Entry 8UCM (electron microscopy, 3.14 A resolution); this record covers chains a and h of the 10 polymer chains in the assembly.

[Chain a]
Molecule: Cytochrome c oxidase subunit 1
Organism: Komagataella pastoris
UniProtKB: F2R0K8 (F2R0K8_KOMPC); numbering as in UniProt (aligned over 1-535)
Amino-acid sequence (535 residues; row label = number of the first residue in the row):
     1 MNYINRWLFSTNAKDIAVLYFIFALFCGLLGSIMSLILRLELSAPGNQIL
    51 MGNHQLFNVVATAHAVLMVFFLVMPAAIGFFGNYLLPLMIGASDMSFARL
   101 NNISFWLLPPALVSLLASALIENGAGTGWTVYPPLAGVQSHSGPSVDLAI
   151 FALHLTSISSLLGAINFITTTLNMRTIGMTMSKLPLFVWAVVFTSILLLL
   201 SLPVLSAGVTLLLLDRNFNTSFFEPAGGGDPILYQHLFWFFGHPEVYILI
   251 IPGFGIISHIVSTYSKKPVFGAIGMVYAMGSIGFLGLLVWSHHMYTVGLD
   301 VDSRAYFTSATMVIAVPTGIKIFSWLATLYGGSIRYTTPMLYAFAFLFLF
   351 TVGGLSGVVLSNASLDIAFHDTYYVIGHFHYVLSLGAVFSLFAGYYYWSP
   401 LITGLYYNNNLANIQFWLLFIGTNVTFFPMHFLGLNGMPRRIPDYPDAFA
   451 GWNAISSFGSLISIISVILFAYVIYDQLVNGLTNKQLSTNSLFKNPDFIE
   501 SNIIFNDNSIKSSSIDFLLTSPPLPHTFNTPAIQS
Differences from the reference sequence: conflict Ile4 (Met in F2R0K8), Ile16 (Met in F2R0K8), Ile22 (Met in F2R0K8), 34 further conflict positions vs the reference (F2R0K8) not listed
Ion coordination: Cu ion: His243, His292, His293; heme a Fe near His380 (its only coordinating residue here)
Residues lining bound ligands:
  - heme a (HEA), molecule 1: Phe21, Ala24, Leu25, Gly28, Leu29, Ser35, Leu38, Arg39, Leu42, Phe57, Ala61, His64, Ala65, Met68, Val69, Leu72, Val73, Ala76, Gly128, Trp129, Tyr373, Ile376, Phe379, His380, Leu383, Ser384, Val388, Leu391, Phe392, Tyr395, Thr426, Phe427, Met430, Arg440, Arg441, Ser460, Ser463, Val467, Phe470
  - heme a (HEA), molecule 2: Trp129, Trp239, His243, Val246, Tyr247, Ile250, His292, His293, Ile314, Ala315, Thr318, Gly319, Ile322, Phe323, Phe350, Thr351, Gly354, Leu355, Gly357, Val358, Leu360, Ser361, Asp366, His370, Val375, His378, Phe379, Val382, Leu383, Arg440
  - phosphatidylethanolamine (PTY), molecule 1: Ser96, Phe97, Ala98, Arg99, Leu100, Ile103, Leu107, Ile158, Leu162
  - phosphatidylethanolamine (PTY), molecule 2: Phe270, Phe323, Ala327, Tyr330
  - phosphatidylethanolamine (PTY), molecule 3: Tyr336, Leu341, Phe344, Phe416, Trp417, Phe420

[Chain h]
Molecule: Cytochrome c oxidase subunit 8
Organism: Komagataella pastoris
UniProtKB: F2QRE4 (F2QRE4_KOMPC); residues 27-74 here = UniProt positions 27-74
Amino-acid sequence (48 residues; numbered 27 to 74; the number before each row is that of its first residue):
    27 DVGPYSNLPFKVKNRRVPYAVPHFLFFAIGMGIPFFACYVQLKRSGSI

[How chain a and chain h interact]
Pairs across the interface (56):
  Tyr3(a) with Pro35(h), hydrogen bond (side chain-backbone)
  Arg6(a) with Ser32(h)
  Trp7(a) with Leu34(h); Pro35(h)
  Val18(a) with Pro35(h)
  Ile22(a) with Pro35(h), hydrophobic; Phe52(h)
  Phe26(a) with Phe52(h); Ile55(h), hydrophobic; Gly56(h)
  Leu29(a) with Phe53(h), hydrophobic; Met57(h), hydrophobic
  Leu30(a) with Gly56(h); Ile59(h), hydrophobic; Pro60(h)
  Ile33(a) with Met57(h), hydrophobic; Pro60(h), hydrophobic; Phe61(h), hydrophobic
  Met34(a) with Pro60(h), hydrophobic
  Ile37(a) with Pro60(h); Phe61(h), hydrophobic; Cys64(h), hydrophobic
  Met51(a) with Leu68(h), hydrophobic; Ser73(h); Ile74(h)
  Asn53(a) with Ser71(h), hydrogen bond
  Leu56(a) with Cys64(h); Gln67(h); Leu68(h), hydrophobic
  Ala119(a) with Gln67(h), hydrogen bond (backbone-side chain)
  Leu120(a) with Ala63(h), hydrophobic; Val66(h), hydrophobic; Gln67(h); Arg70(h), hydrogen bond (backbone-side chain)
  Glu122(a) with Gln67(h), hydrogen bond (backbone-side chain); Arg70(h)
  Asn123(a) with Gln67(h), hydrogen bond (backbone-side chain)
  Gly124(a) with Gln67(h)
  Ile402(a) with Asn33(h), hydrogen bond (backbone-side chain)
  Thr403(a) with Pro30(h)
  Leu405(a) with Tyr31(h)
  Val467(a) with Met57(h), hydrophobic
  Ala471(a) with His49(h), hydrogen bond (backbone-side chain); Phe53(h), hydrophobic
  Ile474(a) with His49(h)
  Tyr475(a) with Tyr45(h), hydrophobic; Ala46(h); His49(h)
  Leu478(a) with Tyr31(h), hydrogen bond (backbone-side chain); Leu34(h), hydrophobic; Phe36(h), hydrophobic; Tyr45(h)
  Pro522(a) with Gly29(h); Asn33(h)
  Leu524(a) with Val28(h), hydrophobic
  Pro525(a) with Val28(h)
Interface residues without a listed pair, chain a (38 interface residues in all): Leu25, Val59, Val60, Leu116, Ile121, Ile468, Val479, Leu482
Interface residues without a listed pair, chain h (30 interface residues in all): Val38

[Overview]
Chain a and chain h form an interface of 38 and 30 residues respectively; the contacts include 9 hydrogen
bonds. Among the polar pairs are Tyr3(a)-Pro35(h), Asn53(a)-Ser71(h) and Ala119(a)-Gln67(h). Chain a binds
heme a and 3 copies of phosphatidylethanolamine.
Here chain a is Cytochrome c oxidase subunit 1 and chain h is Cytochrome c oxidase subunit 8, both from
Komagataella pastoris. Entry 8UCM (Komagataella pastoris Cytochrome c oxidase in complex with human VMAT2 and
Reserpine) was determined by electron microscopy.
